Entry 3JPN (X-ray diffraction, 2.15 A resolution); this record covers chains A and P of the 4 polymer chains in the assembly.

Chain A:
Protein: DNA polymerase beta
From: Homo sapiens
Notes: EC 2.7.7.7
Reference sequence: P06746 (DPOLB_HUMAN); residues 1-335 here = UniProt positions 1-335
Sequence (335 residues; each row starts with the number of its first residue):
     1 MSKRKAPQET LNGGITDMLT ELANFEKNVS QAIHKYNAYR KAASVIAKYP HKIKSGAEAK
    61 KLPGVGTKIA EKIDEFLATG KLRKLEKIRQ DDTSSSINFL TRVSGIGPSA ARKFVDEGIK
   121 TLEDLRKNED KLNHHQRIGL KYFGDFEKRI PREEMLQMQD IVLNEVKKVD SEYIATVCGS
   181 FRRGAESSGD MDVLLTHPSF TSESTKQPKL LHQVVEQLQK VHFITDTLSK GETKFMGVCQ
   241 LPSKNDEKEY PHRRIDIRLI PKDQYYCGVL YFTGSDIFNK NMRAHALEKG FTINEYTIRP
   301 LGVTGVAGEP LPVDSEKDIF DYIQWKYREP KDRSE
Unresolved in the structure: 1-9
Metal / ion sites: Mg2+: Asp190, Asp192 (together with G2C)
Residues lining bound ligands: G2C (2'-deoxy-5'-O-[(S)-{[(R)-[dichloro(phosphono)methyl](hydroxy)phosphoryl]oxy}(hydroxy)phosphoryl]guanosine): Arg149, Gly179, Ser180, Arg183, Ser188, Gly189, Asp190, Asp192, Tyr271, Phe272, Thr273, Gly274, Ser275, Asp276, Asn279, Arg283
Swiss-Prot annotation at these positions:
  - region: Arg183 to Asp192 (DNA-binding)
  - active site: Lys72 (Nucleophile)
  - binding site (K(+)): Lys60, Leu62, Val65, Thr101, Val103, Ile106
  - binding site (Na(+)): Lys60, Leu62, Val65, Thr101, Val103, Ile106
  - binding site (dATP): Arg149, Ser180, Arg183, Gly189, Asp190
  - binding site (dCTP): Arg149, Ser180, Arg183, Gly189, Asp190
  - binding site (dGTP): Arg149, Ser180, Arg183, Gly189, Asp190, Asp192
  - binding site (dTTP): Arg149, Ser180, Arg183, Gly189, Asp190
  - binding site (Mg(2+)): Asp190, Asp192, Asp256
  - modified residue: Lys72 (N6-acetyllysine), Arg83 (Omega-N-methylarginine), Arg152 (Omega-N-methylarginine)
  - cross-link (Glycyl lysine isopeptide (Lys-Gly)): Lys41 (interchain with G-Cter in ubiquitin), Lys61 (interchain with G-Cter in ubiquitin), Lys81 (interchain with G-Cter in ubiquitin)

Chain P:
Molecule: 10-nt DNA strand
Sequence (10 nucleotides; row label = number of the first residue in the row):
     1 GCTGATGCGC
Modified residues: DOC (2',3'-dideoxycytidine-5'-monophosphate) at position 10

Chain A / chain P interface:
Contacting residue pairs (15):
  Val103(A) with DG9(P), phosphate contact
  Ser104(A) with DG9(P), phosphate contact
  Gly105(A) with DC8(P), phosphate contact; DG9(P), hydrogen bond to the phosphate
  Ile106(A) with DG9(P), phosphate contact
  Gly107(A) with DC8(P), hydrogen bond to the phosphate
  Pro108(A) with DC8(P), phosphate contact
  Ser109(A) with DG7(P), phosphate contact; DC8(P), hydrogen bond to the phosphate
  Ala110(A) with DC8(P), hydrogen bond to the phosphate
  His135(A) with DG9(P), sugar contact
  Met236(A) with DOC_10(P), sugar contact
  Arg254(A) with DOC_10(P), salt bridge to the phosphate
  Asp256(A) with DOC_10(P), sugar contact
  Tyr271(A) with DOC_10(P), hydrogen bond to the base
Other interface residues (no listed pair), chain A (14 interface residues in all): Asp190

Summary:
14 residues of chain A face 4 of chain P across their interface; the contacts include 5 hydrogen bonds and 1
salt bridge. Among the polar pairs are Tyr271(A)-DOC_10(P), Gly105(A)-DG9(P) and Gly107(A)-DC8(P). Ligands of
chain A: compound G2C.
Here chain A is DNA polymerase beta (Homo sapiens) and chain P is a 10-nt DNA strand. Entry 3JPN (Ternary
complex of DNA polymerase beta with a dideoxy terminated primer and 2'-deoxyguanosine 5'-beta, gamma-dichloro
methylene ...) was determined by X-ray diffraction, deposited together with 3JPO, 3JPP, 3JPQ, 3JPR, 3JPS and
3JPT.
